Entry 9ATU (X-ray diffraction, 2.05 A resolution); this record covers chains C and F.

== Chain C (and F) ==
Protein: Neutrophil elastase
Organism: Homo sapiens
Notes: EC 3.4.21.37; chain F of this document is another copy of the same molecule, construct and numbering; everything in this record applies to it too
Reference sequence: P08246 (ELNE_HUMAN); residues 29-246 here correspond to UniProt positions 30-247 (UniProt number = residue number + 1)
Chain sequence (218 residues; row label = number of the first residue in the row):
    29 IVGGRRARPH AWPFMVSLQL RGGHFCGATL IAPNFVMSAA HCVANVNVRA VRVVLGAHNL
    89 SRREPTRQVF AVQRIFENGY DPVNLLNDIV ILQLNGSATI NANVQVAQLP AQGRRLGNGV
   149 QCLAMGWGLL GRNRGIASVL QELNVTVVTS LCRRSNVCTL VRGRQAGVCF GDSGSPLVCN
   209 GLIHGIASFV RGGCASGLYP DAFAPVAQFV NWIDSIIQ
Cystine bridges: Cys54-Cys70, Cys150-Cys207, Cys180-Cys186, Cys197-Cys222
Glycans and other covalent adducts: glycan linked to Asn123; N-acetylglucosamine (NAG) linked to Asn172
UniProt features mapped onto this chain:
  - active site (Charge relay system): His69, Asp116, Ser201
  - glycosylation (N-linked (GlcNAc...) asparagine): Asn87, Asn123, Asn172

== How chain C and chain F interact ==
No residue of chain C is in contact with chain F in this assembly.

== Summary ==
Chain C and chain F make no direct contact in this assembly. From UniProt: 3 active-site residues on chain C.
Chain C and chain F are both Neutrophil elastase (Homo sapiens); the structure, Bifunctional Inhibition of
Neutrophil Elastase by Eap4 from S. aureus, was determined by X-ray diffraction, deposited together with 9ASS,
9ASX, 9ATK, 8D7I and 8D7K.
